PDB entry 4EPP | X-ray diffraction, 1.95 A resolution | chain A

# Chain A
Name: Poly(ADP-ribose) glycohydrolase
Organism: Tetrahymena thermophila
Amino-acid sequence (477 residues; each row starts with the number of its first residue; numbers below 1 keep their minus sign (Met-19 is residue -19)):
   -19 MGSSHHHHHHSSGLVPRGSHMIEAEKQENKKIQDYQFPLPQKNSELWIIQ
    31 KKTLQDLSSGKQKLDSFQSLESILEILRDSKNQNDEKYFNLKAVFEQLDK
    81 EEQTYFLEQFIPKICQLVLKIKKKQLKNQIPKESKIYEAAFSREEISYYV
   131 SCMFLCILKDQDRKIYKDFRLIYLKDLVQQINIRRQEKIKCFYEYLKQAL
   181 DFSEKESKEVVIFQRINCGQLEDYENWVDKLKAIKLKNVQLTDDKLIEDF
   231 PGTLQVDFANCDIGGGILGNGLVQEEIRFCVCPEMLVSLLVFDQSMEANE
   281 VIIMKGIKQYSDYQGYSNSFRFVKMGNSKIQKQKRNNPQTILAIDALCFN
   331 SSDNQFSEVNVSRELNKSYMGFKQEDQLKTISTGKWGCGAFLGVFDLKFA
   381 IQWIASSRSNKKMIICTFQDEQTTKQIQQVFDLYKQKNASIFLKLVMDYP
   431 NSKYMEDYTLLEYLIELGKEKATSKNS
Disordered / not traced: -19 to 13, 453-457
Ligand contacts: adenosine-5-diphosphoribose (APR): Leu226, Ile227, Glu228, Phe238, Ala239, Asn240, Gly244, Gly245, Gly246, Val253, Gln254, Glu255, Glu256, Tyr293, Tyr296, Lys365, Trp366, Gly367, Cys368, Gly369, Ala370, Phe371, Cys396, Phe398
Reported in the primary citation:
  - binding site for adenosine-5-diphosphoribose: Ile227, Glu228, Asn240, Gly245, Glu255, Glu256, Tyr296, Phe371, Phe398
  - mutagenesis - N240A, G245A, G246S, K365A, F371A, D400W: decreased catalytic activity
  - contacts within the chain: Asp237-Glu255 (hydrogen bond)
  - catalytic residues: Asp237, Glu255, Glu256, Phe371 (proposed by the authors, not directly observed)
  - binding site for adenosine-5-diphosphoribose: Gly246, Val253, Lys365, Ala370 (from molecular simulation)
  - mutagenesis - K365A: unchanged binding to adenosine-5-diphosphoribose
  - mutagenesis - F398W: unchanged catalytic activity

# Overview
Chain A binds adenosine-5-diphosphoribose. The paper reports catalytic residues Asp237, Glu255 and Glu256
among others; N240A, G245A and G246S, among others, reduce catalytic activity; 7 substitutions were tested in
all.
Chain A is Poly(ADP-ribose) glycohydrolase (Tetrahymena thermophila); the structure, Canonical
poly(ADP-ribose) glycohydrolase from Tetrahymena thermophila, was determined by X-ray diffraction together
with 4EPQ from the same study.
